PDB entry 7BOD | electron microscopy, 2.88 A resolution | chains A and L of the 13 polymer chains in the assembly

# Chain A
Molecule: 16S rRNA (body domain of 30S subunit)
From: Escherichia coli (strain K12)
Sequence (1542 nucleotides; numbered 1 to 1542; the number before each row is that of its first residue):
     1 AAAUUGAAGA GUUUGAUCAU GGCUCAGAUU GAACGCUGGC GGCAGGCCUA ACACAUGCAA
    61 GUCGAACGGU AACAGGAAGA AGCUUGCUUC UUUGCUGACG AGUGGCGGAC GGGUGAGUAA
   121 UGUCUGGGAA ACUGCCUGAU GGAGGGGGAU AACUACUGGA AACGGUAGCU AAUACCGCAU
   181 AACGUCGCAA GACCAAAGAG GGGGACCUUC GGGCCUCUUG CCAUCGGAUG UGCCCAGAUG
   241 GGAUUAGCUA GUAGGUGGGG UAACGGCUCA CCUAGGCGAC GAUCCCUAGC UGGUCUGAGA
   301 GGAUGACCAG CCACACUGGA ACUGAGACAC GGUCCAGACU CCUACGGGAG GCAGCAGUGG
   361 GGAAUAUUGC ACAAUGGGCG CAAGCCUGAU GCAGCCAUGC CGCGUGUAUG AAGAAGGCCU
   421 UCGGGUUGUA AAGUACUUUC AGCGGGGAGG AAGGGAGUAA AGUUAAUACC UUUGCUCAUU
   481 GACGUUACCC GCAGAAGAAG CACCGGCUAA CUCCGUGCCA GCAGCCXCGG UAAUACGGAG
   541 GGUGCAAGCG UUAAUCGGAA UUACUGGGCG UAAAGCGCAC GCAGGCGGUU UGUUAAGUCA
   601 GAUGUGAAAU CCCCGGGCUC AACCUGGGAA CUGCAUCUGA UACUGGCAAG CUUGAGUCUC
   661 GUAGAGGGGG GUAGAAUUCC AGGUGUAGCG GUGAAAUGCG UAGAGAUCUG GAGGAAUACC
   721 GGUGGCGAAG GCGGCCCCCU GGACGAAGAC UGACGCUCAG GUGCGAAAGC GUGGGGAGCA
   781 AACAGGAUUA GAUACCCUGG UAGUCCACGC CGUAAACGAU GUCGACUUGG AGGUUGUGCC
   841 CUUGAGGCGU GGCUUCCGGA GCUAACGCGU UAAGUCGACC GCCUGGGGAG UACGGCCGCA
   901 AGGUUAAAAC UCAAAUGAAU UGACGGGGGC CCGCACAAGC GGUGGAGCAU GUGGUUUAAU
   961 UCGAUGXAAC GCGAAGAACC UUACCUGGUC UUGACAUCCA CGGAAGUUUU CAGAGAUGAG
  1021 AAUGUGCCUU CGGGAACCGU GAGACAGGUG CUGCAUGGCU GUCGUCAGCU CGUGUUGUGA
  1081 AAUGUUGGGU UAAGUCCCGC AACGAGCGCA ACCCUUAUCC UUUGUUGCCA GCGGUCCGGC
  1141 CGGGAACUCA AAGGAGACUG CCAGUGAUAA ACUGGAGGAA GGUGGGGAUG ACGUCAAGUC
  1201 AUCAUGGCCC UUACGACCAG GGCUACACAC GUGCUACAAU GGCGCAUACA AAGAGAAGCG
  1261 ACCUCGCGAG AGCAAGCGGA CCUCAUAAAG UGCGUCGUAG UCCGGAUUGG AGUCUGCAAC
  1321 UCGACUCCAU GAAGUCGGAA UCGCUAGUAA UCGUGGAUCA GAAUGCCACG GUGAAUACGU
  1381 UCCCGGGCCU UGUACACACC GCCCGUXACA CCAUGGGAGU GGGUUGCAAA AGAAGUAGGU
  1441 AGCUUAACCU UCGGGAGGGC GCUUACCACU UUGUGAUUCA UGACUGGGGU GAAGUCGUAA
  1501 CAAGGUAACC GUAGGGGAAC CUGCGGUUGG AUCACCUCCU UA
Not modelled in the structure: 931-1386, 1535-1542
Modified / non-standard residues: PSU (pseudouridine-5'-monophosphate) at position 516, G7M (N7-methyl-guanosine-5'-monophosphate) at position 527, 2MG (2N-methylguanosine-5'-monophosphate) at position 966, 5MC (5-methylcytidine-5'-monophosphate) at position 967, 2MG (2N-methylguanosine-5'-monophosphate) at position 1207, 4OC (4n,o2'-methylcytidine-5'-monophosphate) at position 1402, 5MC (5-methylcytidine-5'-monophosphate) at position 1407, UR3 (3-methyluridine-5'-monophoshate) at position 1498, 2MG (2N-methylguanosine-5'-monophosphate) at position 1516, MA6 (6N-dimethyladenosine-5'-monophoshate) at position 1518, MA6 (6N-dimethyladenosine-5'-monophoshate) at position 1519
Glycans and other covalent adducts: covalent link G791-UR3_1498
Bound ions: Mg2+ site 1 near G21 (its only coordinating residue here); Mg2+ site 2 near A53 (its only coordinating residue here); Mg2+ site 3: A59, U387; Mg2+ site 4 near G100 (its only coordinating residue here); Mg2+ site 5: A109, G331; Mg2+ site 6: A116, G117, G289; Mg2+ site 7: G145, A197; Mg2+ site 8 near A171 (its only coordinating residue here); Mg2+ site 9: A174, C175; Mg2+ site 10: U180, A195; Mg2+ site 11: G299, G558; Mg2+ site 12 near A306 (its only coordinating residue here); 29 more Mg2+ sites not listed
From the paper describing this entry:
  - contacts within the chain: U921-A1396, A923-U1393, A1507-G1530 (pi stacking)
  - conformationally variable residues: U1393 to A1396

# Chain L
Molecule: 30S ribosomal protein S12
From: Escherichia coli (strain K12)
Reference sequence: P0A7S3 (RS12_ECOLI); residue numbers follow UniProt; this construct covers 1-124
Sequence (124 residues; numbered 1 to 124; the number before each row is that of its first residue):
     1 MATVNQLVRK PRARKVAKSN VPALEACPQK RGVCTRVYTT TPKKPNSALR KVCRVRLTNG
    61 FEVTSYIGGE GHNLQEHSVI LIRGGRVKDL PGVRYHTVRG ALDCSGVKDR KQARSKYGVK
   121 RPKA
Not modelled in the structure: 1
Modified / non-standard residues: Asp89 ((3R)-3-(methylsulfanyl)-L-aspartic acid; D2T)
UniProt features mapped onto this chain:
  - modified residue: Lys108 (N6-acetyllysine)
  - natural variant: Lys43 (K43R: Confers streptomycin resistance but not hyperaccurate translation)
  - mutagenesis: Leu57 (L57H: Protein is not incorporated into ribosomes), Lys88 (K88Q: Confers low-level resistance to streptomycin and a 15% decrease in the translational elongation rate)

# Chain A / chain L interface
Residue-residue contacts (118; chain A residue first):
  A32(A) - Pro28(L)  base contact
  A33(A) - Pro28(L)  sugar contact
  A33(A) - Gln29(L)  hydrogen bond to the sugar
  C34(A) - Gln29(L)  sugar contact
  C34(A) - Val98(L)  sugar contact
  G35(A) - Ser115(L)  hydrogen bond to the sugar
  G35(A) - Gly118(L)  hydrogen bond to the sugar
  C36(A) - Arg114(L)  hydrogen bond to the sugar
  C36(A) - Ser115(L)  sugar contact
  C36(A) - Val119(L)  sugar contact
  C36(A) - Lys120(L)  salt bridge to the phosphate
  C36(A) - Arg121(L)  phosphate contact
  U37(A) - Lys120(L)  phosphate contact
  U37(A) - Arg121(L)  hydrogen bond to the phosphate
  G302(A) - Arg14(L)  hydrogen bond to the phosphate
  A303(A) - Arg14(L)  salt bridge to the phosphate
  G362(A) - Lys30(L)  hydrogen bond to the phosphate
  G362(A) - Arg31(L)  salt bridge to the phosphate
  G362(A) - Thr58(L)  phosphate contact
  A363(A) - Cys27(L)  hydrogen bond to the base
  A363(A) - Pro28(L)  base contact
  A363(A) - Gln29(L)  base contact
  A363(A) - Lys30(L)  salt bridge to the phosphate
  A363(A) - Arg31(L)  salt bridge to the phosphate
  A363(A) - Thr58(L)  hydrogen bond to the phosphate
  A363(A) - Leu81(L)  sugar contact
  G500(A) - Arg121(L)  salt bridge to the phosphate
  C501(A) - Arg114(L)  salt bridge to the phosphate
  C501(A) - Ser115(L)  phosphate contact
  C501(A) - Arg121(L)  salt bridge to the phosphate
  A502(A) - Ala113(L)  phosphate contact
  A502(A) - Arg114(L)  hydrogen bond to the phosphate
  A502(A) - Ser115(L)  hydrogen bond to the phosphate
  A502(A) - Lys116(L)  phosphate contact
  C503(A) - Ala113(L)  phosphate contact
  C503(A) - Lys116(L)  salt bridge to the phosphate
  C518(A) - Ser47(L)  phosphate contact
  C519(A) - Ser47(L)  hydrogen bond to the phosphate
  A520(A) - Ala48(L)  phosphate contact
  A520(A) - Leu49(L)  hydrogen bond to the phosphate
  A520(A) - Glu70(L)  sugar contact
  G521(A) - Arg50(L)  hydrogen bond to the base
  G521(A) - Lys51(L)  salt bridge to the phosphate
  G521(A) - Gly69(L)  phosphate contact
  G521(A) - Glu70(L)  phosphate contact
  G521(A) - Gly71(L)  phosphate contact
  C522(A) - Asn46(L)  base contact
  C522(A) - Arg50(L)  base contact
  C522(A) - Tyr66(L)  hydrogen bond to the phosphate
  C522(A) - Gly68(L)  phosphate contact
  C522(A) - Gly69(L)  hydrogen bond to the phosphate
  C522(A) - Asp89(L)  base contact
  C522(A) - Tyr117(L)  sugar contact
  A523(A) - Val87(L)  base contact
  A523(A) - Lys88(L)  base contact
  A523(A) - Asp89(L)  base contact
  A523(A) - Tyr117(L)  phosphate contact
  C525(A) - Arg86(L)  salt bridge to the phosphate
  C525(A) - Lys88(L)  phosphate contact
  C526(A) - Lys88(L)  salt bridge to the phosphate
  G7M_527(A) - Asn46(L)  base contact
  G7M_527(A) - Asp89(L)  base contact
  C528(A) - Asn46(L)  hydrogen bond to the base
  G529(A) - Asn46(L)  base contact
  G529(A) - Ser47(L)  hydrogen bond to the base
  G537(A) - Glu70(L)  sugar contact
  G537(A) - Arg110(L)  salt bridge to the phosphate
  G538(A) - Asp109(L)  sugar contact
  G538(A) - Arg110(L)  salt bridge to the phosphate
  G538(A) - Lys111(L)  hydrogen bond to the phosphate
  G538(A) - Gln112(L)  hydrogen bond to the phosphate
  A539(A) - Lys111(L)  phosphate contact
  A539(A) - Gln112(L)  hydrogen bond to the phosphate
  G550(A) - Lys116(L)  sugar contact
  U551(A) - Arg83(L)  sugar contact
  U551(A) - Lys116(L)  sugar contact
  U552(A) - Pro28(L)  hydrogen bond to the sugar
  U552(A) - Arg83(L)  sugar contact
  U552(A) - Gly84(L)  hydrogen bond to the sugar
  A553(A) - Asn20(L)  phosphate contact
  A553(A) - Val21(L)  phosphate contact
  A553(A) - Leu24(L)  sugar contact
  A553(A) - Ala26(L)  hydrogen bond to the sugar
  A553(A) - Cys27(L)  sugar contact
  A553(A) - Pro28(L)  sugar contact
  A553(A) - Gly84(L)  phosphate contact
  A553(A) - Gly85(L)  phosphate contact
  A554(A) - Ser19(L)  phosphate contact
  A554(A) - Ala26(L)  sugar contact
  U561(A) - Lys15(L)  phosphate contact
  U562(A) - Arg12(L)  base contact
  U562(A) - Ala13(L)  hydrogen bond to the sugar
  U562(A) - Lys15(L)  salt bridge to the phosphate
  A563(A) - Arg12(L)  base contact
  C564(A) - Leu7(L)  phosphate contact
  C564(A) - Arg12(L)  salt bridge to the phosphate
  G567(A) - Ala2(L)  base contact
  G567(A) - Arg12(L)  hydrogen bond to the base
  G568(A) - Ala2(L)  base contact
  G585(A) - Asn5(L)  hydrogen bond to the sugar
  C879(A) - Asn5(L)  phosphate contact
  C880(A) - Thr3(L)  phosphate contact
  C880(A) - Asn5(L)  phosphate contact
  C880(A) - Gln6(L)  base contact
  C880(A) - Arg9(L)  salt bridge to the phosphate
  G881(A) - Gln6(L)  base contact
  G881(A) - Arg9(L)  salt bridge to the phosphate
  C882(A) - Ala2(L)  base contact
  C882(A) - Gln6(L)  base contact
  C883(A) - Arg12(L)  base contact
  U884(A) - Arg12(L)  hydrogen bond to the base
  U884(A) - Lys15(L)  sugar contact
  A909(A) - Lys18(L)  phosphate contact
  C910(A) - Arg94(L)  salt bridge to the phosphate
  U911(A) - Gly92(L)  phosphate contact
  U911(A) - Arg94(L)  salt bridge to the phosphate
  A913(A) - Lys88(L)  salt bridge to the phosphate
  G1491(A) - Lys43(L)  sugar contact
Other interface residues (no listed pair), chain A (55 interface residues in all): G22, G524, C536, C912
Other interface residues (no listed pair), chain L (64 interface residues in all): Pro22, Pro45, Pro91, Arg99, Gly100, Ala101

# In short
The interface between chain A and chain L involves 55 residues on one side and 64 on the other, with 28
hydrogen bonds and 21 salt bridges. Among the polar pairs are A363(A)-Cys27(L), G521(A)-Arg50(L) and
C528(A)-Asn46(L). The paper reports conformational variability at U1393(A); contacts within the chain
involving U921(A), A1396(A) and A923(A) among others.
Here chain A is 16S rRNA (body domain of 30S subunit) and chain L is 30S ribosomal protein S12, both from
Escherichia coli (strain K12). Entry 7BOD (Bacterial 30S ribosomal subunit assembly complex state M (body
domain)) was determined by electron microscopy together with 7AF3, 7AF5, 7AF8, 7AFA, 7AFD, 7AFH and 17 further
entries from the same study.
